7X58 - chains C and I of the 10 polymer chains in the assembly; structure by electron microscopy, 3.93 A resolution.

[Chain C]
Name: Histone H3.1
Organism: Homo sapiens
UniProtKB: P68431 (H31_HUMAN); residues 1-135 here correspond to UniProt positions 2-136 (UniProt number = residue number + 1)
Amino-acid sequence (139 residues; each row starts with the number of its first residue; numbers below 1 keep their minus sign (Gly-3 is residue -3)):
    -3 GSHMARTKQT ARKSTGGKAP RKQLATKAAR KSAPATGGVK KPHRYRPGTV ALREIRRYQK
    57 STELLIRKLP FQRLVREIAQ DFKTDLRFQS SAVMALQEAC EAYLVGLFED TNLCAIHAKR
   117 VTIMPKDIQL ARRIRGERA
Not modelled in the structure: -3 to 58
Sequence notes: expression tag (-3 to 0)
Curated features (UniProtKB/Swiss-Prot):
  - modified residue: Arg2 (Asymmetric dimethylarginine), Thr3 (Phosphothreonine), Lys4 (Allysine), Gln5 (5-glutamyl dopamine), Thr6 (Phosphothreonine), Arg8 (Citrulline), Lys9 (N6,N6,N6-trimethyllysine), Ser10 (ADP-ribosylserine), Thr11 (Phosphothreonine), Lys14 (N6-(2-hydroxyisobutyryl)lysine), Arg17 (Asymmetric dimethylarginine), Lys18 (N6-(2-hydroxyisobutyryl)lysine), Lys23 (N6-(2-hydroxyisobutyryl)lysine), Arg26 (Citrulline), Lys27 (N6,N6,N6-trimethyllysine), Ser28 (ADP-ribosylserine), Lys36 (N6,N6,N6-trimethyllysine), Lys37 (N6-methyllysine), Tyr41 (Phosphotyrosine), Lys56 (N6,N6,N6-trimethyllysine) and 8 more in UniProt
  - lipidation: Lys18 (N6-decanoyllysine)

[Chain I]
Molecule: Widom601 DNA FW
Organism: synthetic construct
Sequence (145 nucleotides; each row starts with the number of its first residue; numbers below 1 keep their minus sign (DA-70 is residue -70)):
   -70 ATCAGAATCC CGGTGCCGAG GCCGCTCAAT TGGTCGTAGA CAGCTCTAGC ACCGCTTAAA
   -10 CGCACGTACG CGCTGTCCCC CGCGTTTTAA CCGCCAAGGG GATTACTCCC TAGTCTCCAG
    50 GCACGTGTCA GATATATACA TCGAT
Not modelled in the structure: -70 to -62, 60-74

[Chain C / chain I interface]
Contacting residue pairs (14; chain C residue first):
  Arg63(C) - DT-45(I)  hydrogen bond to the phosphate
  Arg63(C) - DC-44(I)  salt bridge to the phosphate
  Gln68(C) - DC-54(I)  phosphate contact
  Arg72(C) - DC-55(I)  phosphate contact
  Arg72(C) - DC-54(I)  salt bridge to the phosphate
  Phe84(C) - DC-55(I)  sugar contact
  Gln85(C) - DC-55(I)  phosphate contact
  Ser86(C) - DC-55(I)  phosphate contact
  Arg116(C) - DT-34(I)  phosphate contact
  Arg116(C) - DA-33(I)  salt bridge to the phosphate
  Val117(C) - DT-34(I)  hydrogen bond to the phosphate
  Thr118(C) - DG-35(I)  phosphate contact
  Thr118(C) - DT-34(I)  hydrogen bond to the phosphate
  Met120(C) - DA-33(I)  phosphate contact

[Summary]
The interface between chain C and chain I involves 10 residues on one side and 7 on the other; the contacts
include 3 hydrogen bonds and 3 salt bridges. Among the polar pairs are Arg63(C)-DT-45(I), Val117(C)-DT-34(I)
and Thr118(C)-DT-34(I).
Here chain C is Histone H3.1 (Homo sapiens) and chain I is Widom601 DNA FW (synthetic construct). Entry 7X58
(Cryo-EM structure of human subnucleosome (open form)) was determined by electron microscopy (same publication
as 7X57 and 7YOZ).
